5DOC - chains A and B; structure by X-ray diffraction, 1.94 A resolution.

== Chain A (and B) ==
Molecule: Virion egress protein UL31 homolog
Source organism: Human cytomegalovirus (strain AD169)
Notes: fragment: UL53 residues 88-290; chain B of this document is another copy of the same molecule, construct and numbering; everything in this record applies to it too
UniProt: P16794 (UL53_HCMVA); residues 16-218 here correspond to UniProt positions 88-290 (UniProt number = residue number + 72)
Amino-acid sequence (203 residues; numbered 16 to 218; the number before each row is that of its first residue):
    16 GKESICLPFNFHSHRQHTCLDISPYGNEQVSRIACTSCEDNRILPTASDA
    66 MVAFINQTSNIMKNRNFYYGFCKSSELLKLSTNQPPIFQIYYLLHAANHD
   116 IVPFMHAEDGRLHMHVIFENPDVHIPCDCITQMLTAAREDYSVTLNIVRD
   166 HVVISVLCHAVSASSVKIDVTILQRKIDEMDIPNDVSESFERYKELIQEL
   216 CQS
Unresolved in the structure: 54-58, 218 (chain B: 16)
Ion coordination: Zn2+: Cys34, Cys50, Cys53, His139
UniProt features mapped onto this chain:
  - zinc finger: Cys34 to His139 (CCCH-type)
From the paper describing this entry:
  - Zn2+ coordination: Cys34, Cys50, Cys53, His139
  - conformationally variable residues (order/disorder transition): Arg126 to His130
  - self-association interface (contacts with another copy of this molecule): Gln147 to Thr150, Met195 to Pro198

== Interface between chain A and chain B ==
Residue-residue contacts - 41 pairs, chain A then chain B:
  Ala62(A) - Ser180(B)
  Ala62(A) - Val181(B)
  Ser63(A) - Ile70(B)
  Ser63(A) - Val181(B)
  Ser63(A) - Lys182(B)  hydrogen bond (side chain-backbone)
  Met66(A) - Ile70(B)  hydrophobic
  Met66(A) - Ser180(B)
  Met66(A) - Val181(B)  hydrophobic
  Ile70(A) - Ser63(B)
  Ile70(A) - Met66(B)  hydrophobic
  Pro101(A) - Ser180(B)
  Gln104(A) - Ser180(B)  hydrogen bond
  Thr150(A) - Ser179(B)
  Thr150(A) - Ser180(B)
  Thr150(A) - Val181(B)
  Thr150(A) - Lys182(B)
  Ala151(A) - Ser180(B)
  Arg153(A) - Ala178(B)
  Arg153(A) - Ser179(B)
  Glu154(A) - Ala178(B)
  Asp155(A) - Ala178(B)
  Ser177(A) - Ser177(B)
  Ala178(A) - Arg153(B)
  Ala178(A) - Glu154(B)
  Ala178(A) - Asp155(B)
  Ala178(A) - Ser177(B)
  Ser179(A) - Thr150(B)
  Ser179(A) - Arg153(B)  hydrogen bond (backbone-side chain)
  Ser180(A) - Ala62(B)
  Ser180(A) - Met66(B)
  Ser180(A) - Pro101(B)
  Ser180(A) - Gln104(B)  hydrogen bond
  Ser180(A) - Thr150(B)
  Ser180(A) - Ala151(B)
  Val181(A) - Ala62(B)
  Val181(A) - Ser63(B)
  Val181(A) - Met66(B)  hydrophobic
  Val181(A) - Thr150(B)
  Val181(A) - Arg153(B)  hydrogen bond (backbone-side chain)
  Lys182(A) - Ser63(B)  hydrogen bond (backbone-side chain)
  Lys182(A) - Thr150(B)
Also at the interface, not in a pair above, chain A (19 interface residues in all): Val67, Pro100
Also at the interface, not in a pair above, chain B (19 interface residues in all): Val67, Pro100

== Overview ==
The chain A/chain B interface involves 19 residues from each chain; the contacts include 6 hydrogen bonds.
Among the polar pairs are Ser63(A)-Lys182(B), Gln104(A)-Ser180(B) and Ser179(A)-Arg153(B). The Zn2+ site is
built by Cys34(A), Cys50(A), Cys53(A) and His139(A). From the paper: Zn2+ coordination by Cys34(A), Cys50(A)
and Cys53(A) among others; conformational variability at Arg126(A).
Chain A and chain B are both Virion egress protein UL31 homolog (Human cytomegalovirus (strain AD169)); the
structure, Crystal structure of the Human Cytomegalovirus UL53 subunit of the NEC, was determined by X-ray
diffraction, deposited together with 5DOE.
